4FPV - chains A and C of the 3 polymer chains in the assembly; structure by X-ray diffraction, 1.73 A resolution.

[Chain A]
Molecule: Tyrosyl-DNA phosphodiesterase 2
Organism: Danio rerio
Notes: EC 3.1.4.-
Reference sequence: Q5XJA0 (TYDP2_DANRE); numbering as in UniProt (aligned over 113-369)
Amino-acid sequence (257 residues; each row starts with the number of its first residue):
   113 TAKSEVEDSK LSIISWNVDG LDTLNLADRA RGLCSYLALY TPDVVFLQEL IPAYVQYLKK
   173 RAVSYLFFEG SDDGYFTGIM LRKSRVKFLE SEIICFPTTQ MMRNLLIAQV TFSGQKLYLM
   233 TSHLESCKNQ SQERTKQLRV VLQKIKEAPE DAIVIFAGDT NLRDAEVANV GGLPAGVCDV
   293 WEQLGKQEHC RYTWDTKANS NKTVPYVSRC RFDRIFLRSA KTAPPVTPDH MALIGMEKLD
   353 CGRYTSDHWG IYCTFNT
Not modelled in the structure: 113-119
Swiss-Prot annotation at these positions:
  - region (Interaction with 5' end of substrate DNA): Asn129 to Leu133, His235 to Lys240, Asn273 to Arg275
  - active site: Asp271 (Proton donor/acceptor)
  - binding site (Mg(2+)): Asp131, Glu161
  - site (Interaction with 5' end of substrate DNA): Tyr187, Trp306, Phe324, His360
Ion coordination: Mg2+: Glu161 (shared with DT1(C) of chain C); Na+: Asp341, Thr366
From the paper describing this entry:
  - Mg2+ coordination: Glu161
  - binding site for the 5-nt DNA strand (chain C): Tyr318
  - mutagenesis - E161A: abolished catalytic activity

[Chain C]
Molecule: 5-nt DNA strand
Organism: Danio rerio
Sequence (5 nucleotides; row label = number of the first residue in the row):
     1 TGCAG
Ion coordination: Mg2+: DT1 (shared with Glu161(A) of chain A)

[Interface between chain A and chain C]
Residue-residue contacts (30; chain A residue first):
  Asn129(A) with DT1(C), phosphate contact
  Leu133(A) with DT1(C), base contact
  Glu161(A) with DT1(C), phosphate contact
  Arg215(A) with DT1(C), base contact
  His235(A) with DT1(C), salt bridge to the phosphate
  Ser238(A) with DT1(C), hydrogen bond to the phosphate
  Cys239(A) with DT1(C), sugar contact; DG2(C), phosphate contact
  Lys240(A) with DG2(C), hydrogen bond to the phosphate; DC3(C), salt bridge to the phosphate
  Asp271(A) with DT1(C), phosphate contact
  Asn273(A) with DT1(C), hydrogen bond to the phosphate
  Arg275(A) with DG2(C), salt bridge to the phosphate; DC3(C), salt bridge to the phosphate
  Asp276(A) with DA4(C), phosphate contact
  Arg303(A) with DA4(C), hydrogen bond to the phosphate; DG5(C), salt bridge to the phosphate
  Tyr304(A) with DA4(C), sugar contact
  Trp306(A) with DT1(C), sugar contact; DG2(C), sugar contact
  Lys314(A) with DT1(C), hydrogen bond to the sugar
  Tyr318(A) with DG2(C), stacking on the base
  Val319(A) with DC3(C), base contact
  Ser320(A) with DG2(C), hydrogen bond to the phosphate; DC3(C), sugar contact
  Arg321(A) with DC3(C), hydrogen bond to the sugar
  Cys322(A) with DC3(C), phosphate contact
  Phe324(A) with DT1(C), phosphate contact; DG2(C), phosphate contact
  His360(A) with DT1(C), salt bridge to the phosphate
Other interface residues (no listed pair), chain A (25 interface residues in all): Tyr187, Asp359

[Summary]
Chain A and chain C form an interface of 25 and 5 residues respectively, with 7 hydrogen bonds, 6 salt bridges
and 1 aromatic stacking contact. Polar pairs include Lys314(A)-DT1(C), Arg321(A)-DC3(C) and Ser238(A)-DT1(C).
The paper reports a binding site for the 5-nt DNA strand (chain C) at Tyr318(A); E161A of chain A abolishes
catalytic activity.
Here chain A is Tyrosyl-DNA phosphodiesterase 2 and chain C is a 5-nt DNA strand, both from Danio rerio. Entry
4FPV (Crystal structure of D. rerio TDP2 complexed with single strand DNA product) was determined by X-ray
diffraction, deposited together with 4F1H, 4F1I, 4FVA and 4GEW.
